5JXJ - chains A and H; structure by X-ray diffraction, 2.00 A resolution.

[Chain A]
Name: Furin
From: Homo sapiens
Notes: EC 3.4.21.75
UniProtKB: P09958 (FURIN_HUMAN); residue numbers follow UniProt; this construct covers 108-574
Sequence (482 residues; row label = number of the first residue in the row):
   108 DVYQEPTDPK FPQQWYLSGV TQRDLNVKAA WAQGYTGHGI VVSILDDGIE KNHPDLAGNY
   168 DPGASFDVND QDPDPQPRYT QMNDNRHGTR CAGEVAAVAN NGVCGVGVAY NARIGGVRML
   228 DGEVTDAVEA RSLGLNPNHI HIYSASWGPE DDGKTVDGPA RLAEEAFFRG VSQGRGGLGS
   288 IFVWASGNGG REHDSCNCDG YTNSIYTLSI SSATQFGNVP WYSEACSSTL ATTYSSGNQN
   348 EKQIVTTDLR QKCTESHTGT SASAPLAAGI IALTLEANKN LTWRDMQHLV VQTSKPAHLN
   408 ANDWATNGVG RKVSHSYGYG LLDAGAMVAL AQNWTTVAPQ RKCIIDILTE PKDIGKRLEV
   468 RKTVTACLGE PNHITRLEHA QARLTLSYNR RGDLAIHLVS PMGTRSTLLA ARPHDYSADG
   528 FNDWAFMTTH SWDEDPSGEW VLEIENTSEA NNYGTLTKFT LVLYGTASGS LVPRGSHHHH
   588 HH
Not modelled in the structure: 108, 582-589
Differences from the reference sequence: expression tag (575-589)
Disulfides: Cys211-Cys360, Cys303-Cys333, Cys450-Cys474
Metal / ion sites: Ca2+: Asp115, Asp162, Val205, Asn208, Val210, Gly212; Na+ site 1: Asp174, Asp179, Asp181; Na+ site 2 near Asp264 (its only coordinating residue here); Na+ site 3: Ser279, Gly284; Na+ site 4: Thr309, Ser311, Thr314; Na+ site 5 near Ser544 (its only coordinating residue here); Na+ site 6 near Glu546 (its only coordinating residue here)
Curated features (UniProtKB/Swiss-Prot):
  - motif: Arg498 to Asp500 (Cell attachment site)
  - active site (Charge relay system): Asp153, His194, Ser368
  - binding site (Ca(2+)): Asp115, Asp162, Asp174, Asp179, Asp181, Val205, Asn208, Val210, Gly212, Asp258, Asp301, Glu331
  - binding site (substrate): Asp154, Asp191, Asn192, Glu236, Ser253 to Asp258, Asp264, Ala292 to Asn295, Asp306, Tyr308, Ser368
  - glycosylation (N-linked (GlcNAc...) asparagine): Asn387, Asn440, Asn553
  - natural variant: Trp547 (W547R: In cell line LoVo)
  - mutagenesis: Asp153 (D153N: Loss of catalytic activity and propeptide first cleavage. Abnormal accumulation in the early secretory pathway)
Reported in the primary citation:
  - contacts within the chain: Ser253-Ser368 (hydrogen bond)

[Chain H]
Name: 2UC-arg-val-arg-00S
Sequence (5 residues; numbered 1 to 5; the number before each row is that of its first residue):
     1 XRVRX
Modified residues: 2UC (1-[3-(2-oxoethyl)benzyl]guanidine) at position 1; 00S (4-(aminomethyl)benzenecarboximidamide) at position 5

[Chain A / chain H interface]
Residue-residue contacts (36; chain A residue first):
  Asp154(A) - Arg4(H)  salt bridge
  Asp191(A) - Arg4(H)  hydrogen bond (backbone-side chain)
  Asn192(A) - Arg4(H)  hydrogen bond
  His194(A) - Arg4(H)
  Leu227(A) - Arg4(H)
  Val231(A) - 2UC_1(H)
  Val231(A) - Arg2(H)
  Thr232(A) - 2UC_1(H)
  Asp233(A) - 2UC_1(H)
  Glu236(A) - 2UC_1(H)
  Glu236(A) - Arg2(H)  salt bridge
  Ser253(A) - Arg4(H)
  Ser253(A) - 00S_5(H)
  Trp254(A) - Val3(H)
  Trp254(A) - 00S_5(H)
  Gly255(A) - Arg2(H)
  Gly255(A) - Val3(H)  hydrogen bond (backbone-backbone)
  Gly255(A) - 00S_5(H)
  Pro256(A) - 2UC_1(H)
  Pro256(A) - Arg2(H)
  Pro256(A) - 00S_5(H)
  Glu257(A) - Val3(H)
  Asp258(A) - 00S_5(H)
  Asp264(A) - 2UC_1(H)
  Asp264(A) - Arg2(H)  salt bridge
  Gly265(A) - Arg2(H)  hydrogen bond (backbone-side chain)
  Trp291(A) - 00S_5(H)
  Ala292(A) - 00S_5(H)
  Ser293(A) - 00S_5(H)
  Gly294(A) - 00S_5(H)
  Asn295(A) - 00S_5(H)
  Asp306(A) - 00S_5(H)
  Tyr308(A) - Arg2(H)  hydrogen bond
  Thr309(A) - 00S_5(H)
  Thr367(A) - 00S_5(H)
  Ser368(A) - 00S_5(H)
Also at the interface, not in a pair above, chain A (29 interface residues in all): Asp153, Ala267

[Overview]
29 residues of chain A face 5 of chain H across their interface, with 5 hydrogen bonds and 3 salt bridges.
Polar contacts include Asp154(A)-Arg4(H), Glu236(A)-Arg2(H) and Asp264(A)-Arg2(H). UniProt lists 3 active-site
residues, 12 Ca2+-binding residues, 18 substrate-binding residues and one mutagenesis site on chain A. From
the paper: contacts within the chain involving Ser253(A) and Ser368(A).
Here chain A is Furin (Homo sapiens) and chain H is 2UC-arg-val-arg-00S. Entry 5JXJ (Structure of the
proprotein convertase furin complexed to meta-guanidinomethyl-Phac-RVR-Amba in presence of EDTA) was
determined by X-ray diffraction (same publication as 5JXG, 5JXH and 5JXI).
